Entry 1HUZ (X-ray diffraction, 2.60 A resolution); this record covers chains T and A of the 3 polymer chains in the assembly.

== Chain T ==
Molecule: 11-nt DNA strand
Sequence (11 nucleotides; each row starts with the number of its first residue):
     1 AATAGGCGTCG
Unresolved in the structure: 1-3

== Chain A ==
Molecule: DNA polymerase beta
Organism: Rattus norvegicus
Notes: EC 2.7.7.7
UniProtKB: P06766 (DPOB_RAT); numbering as in UniProt (aligned over 1-335)
Sequence (335 residues; each row starts with the number of its first residue):
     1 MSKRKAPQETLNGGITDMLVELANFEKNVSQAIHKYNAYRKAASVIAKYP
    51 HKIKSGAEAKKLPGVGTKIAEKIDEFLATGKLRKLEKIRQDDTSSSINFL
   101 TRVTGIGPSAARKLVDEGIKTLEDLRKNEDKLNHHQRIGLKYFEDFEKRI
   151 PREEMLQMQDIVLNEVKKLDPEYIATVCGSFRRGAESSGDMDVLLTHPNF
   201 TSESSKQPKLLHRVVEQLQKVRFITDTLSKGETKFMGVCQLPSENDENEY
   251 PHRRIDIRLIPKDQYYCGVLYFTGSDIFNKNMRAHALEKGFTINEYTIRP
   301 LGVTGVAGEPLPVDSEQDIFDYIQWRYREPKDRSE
Unresolved in the structure: 1-9, 335
Curated features (UniProtKB/Swiss-Prot):
  - region: Arg-183 to Asp-192 (DNA-binding)
  - active site: Lys-72 (Nucleophile)
  - binding site (K(+)): Lys-60, Leu-62, Val-65, Thr-101, Val-103, Ile-106
  - binding site (Na(+)): Lys-60, Leu-62, Val-65, Thr-101, Val-103, Ile-106
  - binding site (a 2'-deoxyribonucleoside 5'-triphosphate): Arg-149, Ser-180, Arg-183, Gly-189, Asp-190
  - binding site (Mg(2+)): Asp-190, Asp-192, Asp-256
  - modified residue: Lys-72 (N6-acetyllysine), Arg-83 (Omega-N-methylarginine), Arg-152 (Omega-N-methylarginine)
  - cross-link (Glycyl lysine isopeptide (Lys-Gly)): Lys-41 (interchain with G-Cter in ubiquitin), Lys-61 (interchain with G-Cter in ubiquitin), Lys-81 (interchain with G-Cter in ubiquitin)
  - mutagenesis: Asp-190 (D190E/S: Loss of activity), Met-191 (M191I: No loss of activity; M191T: 50% loss of activity), Asp-192 (D192E/S: Loss of activity), Asp-246 (D246V: Misincorporates T nucleotide opposite G/C template)
Ion coordination: chromium ion: Asp-190, Asp-192 (together with methylenediphosphonic acid) (shared with 1 residue of chain P)
Ligand contacts: methylenediphosphonic acid (MDN): Arg-149, Gly-179, Ser-180, Arg-183, Ser-188, Gly-189, Asp-190, Asp-192, Thr-273

== How chain T and chain A interact ==
Contacting residue pairs - 24 pairs, chain T then chain A:
  DA4(T) with Arg-283(A), sugar contact; Leu-287(A), phosphate contact
  DG5(T) with Tyr-271(A), base contact; Arg-283(A), hydrogen bond to the sugar; Leu-287(A), phosphate contact; Thr-292(A), phosphate contact; Ile-293(A), sugar contact; Asn-294(A), phosphate contact
  DG6(T) with Asn-294(A), hydrogen bond to the phosphate; Glu-295(A), sugar contact; Arg-299(A), salt bridge to the phosphate
  DC7(T) with Thr-233(A), hydrogen bond to the phosphate; Lys-234(A), hydrogen bond to the base; Arg-258(A), sugar contact; Tyr-296(A), hydrogen bond to the phosphate
  DG8(T) with Ser-229(A), phosphate contact; Lys-230(A), phosphate contact; Gly-231(A), phosphate contact; Glu-232(A), hydrogen bond to the phosphate; Thr-233(A), hydrogen bond to the phosphate; Lys-234(A), hydrogen bond to the phosphate
  DT9(T) with Ser-229(A), phosphate contact; Lys-230(A), hydrogen bond to the phosphate
  DC10(T) with Asn-133(A), sugar contact
Also at the interface, not in a pair above, chain A (21 interface residues in all): His-134, Leu-228, Lys-280, Ala-284

== In short ==
Chain T and chain A form an interface of 7 and 21 residues respectively; the contacts include 9 hydrogen bonds
and 1 salt bridge. Among the polar pairs are DC7(T)/Lys-234(A), DG5(T)/Arg-283(A) and DG6(T)/Asn-294(A).
Ligands of chain A: methylenediphosphonic acid.
Here chain T is an 11-nt DNA strand and chain A is DNA polymerase beta (Rattus norvegicus). Entry 1HUZ
(Crystal structure of DNA polymerase complexed with DNA and cr-pcp) was determined by X-ray diffraction.
